Entry 1GJ5 (X-ray diffraction, 1.73 A resolution); this record covers chains L and H of the 3 polymer chains in the assembly.

# Chain L
Molecule: Thrombin
Organism: Homo sapiens
Notes: EC 3.4.21.5; fragment: light chain, residues 328-363
UniProtKB: P00734 (THRB_HUMAN); residues 1-14 here correspond to UniProt positions 336-349 (UniProt number = residue number + 335)
Amino-acid sequence (36 residues; row label = number of the first residue in the row; a row labelled like 14A-14M holds insertion residues (14A, then the next letters in order)):
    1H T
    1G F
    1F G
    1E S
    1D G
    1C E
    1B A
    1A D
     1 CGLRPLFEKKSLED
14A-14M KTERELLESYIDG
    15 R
UniProt features mapped onto this chain:
  - site: Arg-15 (Cleavage)

# Chain H
Molecule: Thrombin
Organism: Homo sapiens
Notes: EC 3.4.21.5; fragment: heavy chain, residues 364-620
UniProtKB: P00734 (THRB_HUMAN); the construct lacks a stretch of the UniProt sequence and is renumbered around it, so the offset changes along the chain: 16-36 = UniProt 364-384; 37-60 = UniProt 386-409; 61-77 = UniProt 419-435; 78-97 = UniProt 437-456; 7 more segments
Amino-acid sequence (258 residues; numbered 16 to 246 plus 30 insertion-coded residues; 3 numbers in that range are skipped by the numbering (no residue carries them; nothing is unmodelled there); the number before each row is that of its first residue; a row labelled like 60A-60I holds insertion residues (60A, then the next letters in order)):
    16 IVEGSDAEIGMSPWQVMLFRK
   36A S
    37 PQELLCGASLISDRWVLTAAHCLL
60A-60I YPPWDKNFT
    61 ENDLLVRIGKHSRTRYE
   77A R
    78 NIEKISMLEKIYIHPRYNWR
   97A E
    98 NLDRDIALMKLKKPVAFSDYIHPVCLPDRETA
129A-129C ASL
   130 LQAGYKGRVTGWGNLKET
147A-147G WTANVGK
   150 GQPSVLQVVNLPIVERPVCKDSTRIRITDNMFCAG
  184A Y
   185 KP
186A-186D DEGK
   187 RGDACEGDSGGPFVMKSP
204A-204B FN
   205 NRWYQMGIVSWGE
   219 GCD
  221A R
   222 DGKYGFYTHVFRLKKWIQKVIDQFG
Disordered / not traced: 147A-147G, 246
Disulfide bonds: Cys-42/Cys-58, Cys-168/Cys-182, Cys-191/Cys-220
Metal / ion sites: Na+: Arg-221A, Lys-224
Residues lining bound ligands: 130 (2-(2-hydroxy-biphenyl)-1H-benzoimidazole-5-carboxamidine): Leu-41, Cys-42, His-57, Cys-58, Tyr-60A, Trp-60D, Lys-60F, Asp-189, Ala-190, Cys-191, Glu-192, Ser-195, Val-213, Ser-214, Trp-215, Gly-216, Gly-219, Cys-220, Gly-226
UniProt features mapped onto this chain:
  - region: Ala-183 to Val-200 (High affinity receptor-binding region which is also known as the TP508 peptide)
  - active site (Charge relay system): His-57, Asp-102, Ser-195
  - glycosylation: Asn-60G (N-linked (GlcNAc...) (complex) asparagine)
From the paper describing this entry:
  - binding site for 130: Trp-215

# Interface between chain L and chain H
Contacting residue pairs - 74 pairs, chain L then chain H:
  Cys-1(L) / Pro-120(H)
  Cys-1(L) / Val-121(H)
  Cys-1(L) / Cys-122(H)  disulfide
  Cys-1(L) / Arg-206(H)  hydrogen bond (backbone-side chain)
  Asp-1A(L) / His-119(H)  salt bridge
  Asp-1A(L) / Arg-206(H)
  Ala-1B(L) / Arg-206(H)  hydrogen bond (backbone-side chain)
  Glu-1C(L) / Ile-47(H)
  Glu-1C(L) / Pro-120(H)
  Gly-1D(L) / Cys-122(H)
  Gly-1D(L) / Leu-123(H)  hydrogen bond (backbone-backbone)
  Ser-1E(L) / Cys-122(H)  hydrogen bond (backbone-side chain)
  Ser-1E(L) / Leu-123(H)  hydrogen bond (backbone-backbone)
  Ser-1E(L) / Asp-125(H)  hydrogen bond
  Ser-1E(L) / Tyr-208(H)
  Ser-1E(L) / Lys-235(H)
  Gly-1F(L) / Leu-123(H)
  Gly-1F(L) / Lys-235(H)
  Gly-1F(L) / Gln-239(H)
  Phe-1G(L) / Leu-123(H)
  Thr-1H(L) / Ile-47(H)  hydrogen bond (backbone-backbone)
  Thr-1H(L) / Ser-48(H)
  Thr-1H(L) / Leu-123(H)
  Thr-1H(L) / Ile-242(H)
  Gly-2(L) / Trp-29(H)
  Gly-2(L) / Pro-120(H)  hydrogen bond (backbone-backbone)
  Gly-2(L) / Cys-122(H)
  Gly-2(L) / Arg-206(H)
  Gly-2(L) / Trp-207(H)  hydrogen bond (backbone-backbone)
  Leu-3(L) / His-119(H)  hydrogen bond (backbone-side chain)
  Leu-3(L) / Asn-205(H)
  Leu-3(L) / Arg-206(H)
  Arg-4(L) / Gly-25(H)
  Arg-4(L) / Met-26(H)  hydrogen bond (side chain-backbone)
  Arg-4(L) / Pro-28(H)
  Arg-4(L) / Trp-29(H)
  Arg-4(L) / Arg-137(H)
  Arg-4(L) / Trp-207(H)
  Pro-5(L) / Ser-115(H)
  Pro-5(L) / Asp-116(H)
  Pro-5(L) / His-119(H)
  Leu-6(L) / Asp-116(H)
  Phe-7(L) / Ile-24(H)
  Phe-7(L) / Gly-25(H)
  Phe-7(L) / Met-26(H)
  Glu-8(L) / Lys-202(H)  salt bridge
  Glu-8(L) / Asn-205(H)
  Glu-8(L) / Trp-207(H)  hydrogen bond
  Asp-14(L) / Glu-23(H)
  Asp-14(L) / Met-26(H)
  Asp-14(L) / Arg-137(H)  salt bridge
  Lys-14A(L) / Glu-23(H)  hydrogen bond (backbone-side chain)
  Thr-14B(L) / Met-26(H)
  Thr-14B(L) / Arg-137(H)  hydrogen bond
  Thr-14B(L) / Asn-159(H)  hydrogen bond
  Glu-14C(L) / Arg-137(H)
  Glu-14C(L) / Lys-202(H)  salt bridge
  Glu-14E(L) / Lys-135(H)  salt bridge
  Glu-14E(L) / Asn-159(H)  hydrogen bond
  Glu-14E(L) / Tyr-184A(H)  hydrogen bond
  Leu-14F(L) / Lys-135(H)
  Leu-14F(L) / Asn-159(H)
  Leu-14F(L) / Trp-207(H)  hydrophobic
  Leu-14G(L) / Lys-202(H)
  Leu-14G(L) / Pro-204(H)  hydrophobic
  Ser-14I(L) / Gly-133(H)
  Ser-14I(L) / Tyr-134(H)
  Ser-14I(L) / Lys-135(H)  hydrogen bond (side chain-backbone)
  Tyr-14J(L) / Tyr-134(H)  hydrophobic
  Tyr-14J(L) / Lys-135(H)  hydrogen bond (side chain-backbone)
  Tyr-14J(L) / Met-201(H)
  Tyr-14J(L) / Lys-202(H)  hydrogen bond (side chain-backbone)
  Tyr-14J(L) / Pro-204(H)
  Ile-14K(L) / Tyr-134(H)
Other interface residues (no listed pair), chain L (28 interface residues in all): Lys-9, Gly-14M
Other interface residues (no listed pair), chain H (37 interface residues in all): Trp-51, Tyr-117, Pro-124, Leu-129C, Ile-238
Inter-chain disulfides: Cys-1(L)/Cys-122(H)

# In short
28 residues of chain L and 37 residues of chain H are in contact; the contacts include 1 disulfide bond, 20
hydrogen bonds and 5 salt bridges. Among the polar pairs are Asp-1A(L)/His-119(H), Glu-8(L)/Lys-202(H) and
Glu-14E(L)/Lys-135(H). Chain H binds compound 130. From the paper: a binding site for 130 at Trp-215(H).
Chain L is Thrombin and chain H is Thrombin, both from Homo sapiens; the structure, Selectivity at S1, H2O
displacement, upa, tpa, SER190/ALA190 protease, structure-based drug design, was determined by X-ray
diffraction together with 1GJ4, 1GJ7, 1GJ8, 1GJ9, 1GJA, 1GJB, 1GJC and 1GJD from the same study.
